PDB entry 6MZG | X-ray diffraction, 3.21 A resolution | chains C and E of the 6 polymer chains in the assembly

[Chain C]
Name: Tubulin alpha-1A chain
From: Sus scrofa
Reference sequence: P02550 (TBA1A_PIG); residue numbers follow UniProt; this construct covers 1-451
Amino-acid sequence (451 residues; numbered 1 to 451; the number before each row is that of its first residue):
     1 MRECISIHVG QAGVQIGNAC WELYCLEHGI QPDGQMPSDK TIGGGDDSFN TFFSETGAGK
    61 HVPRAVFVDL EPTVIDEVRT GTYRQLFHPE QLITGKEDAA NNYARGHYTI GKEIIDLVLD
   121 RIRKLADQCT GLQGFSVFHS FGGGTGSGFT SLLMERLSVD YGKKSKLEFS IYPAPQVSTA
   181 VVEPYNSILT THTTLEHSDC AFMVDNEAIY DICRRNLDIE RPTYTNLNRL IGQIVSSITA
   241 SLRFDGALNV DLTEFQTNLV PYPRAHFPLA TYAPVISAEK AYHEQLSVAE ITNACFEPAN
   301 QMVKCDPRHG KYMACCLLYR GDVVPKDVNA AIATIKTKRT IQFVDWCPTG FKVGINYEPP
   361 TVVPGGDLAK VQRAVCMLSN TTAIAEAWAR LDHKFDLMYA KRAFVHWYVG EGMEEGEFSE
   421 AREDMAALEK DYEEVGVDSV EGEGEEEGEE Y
Unresolved in the structure: 1, 41-42, 283-284, 440-451
Swiss-Prot annotation at these positions:
  - active site: Glu254
  - binding site (GTP): Gly10, Gln11, Ala12, Gln15, Glu71, Ala99, Ser140, Gly143, Gly144, Thr145, Gly146, Thr179, Glu183, Asn206, Tyr224, Asn228, Leu252
  - binding site (Mg(2+)): Glu71
  - site: Tyr451 (Involved in polymerization)
  - modified residue: Lys40 (N6-acetyllysine), Tyr282 (3'-nitrotyrosine), Ser439 (Phosphoserine), Glu443 (5-glutamyl polyglutamate), Glu445 (5-glutamyl polyglutamate), Tyr451 (3'-nitrotyrosine)
  - natural variant: Ala265 (A265G; A265I), Thr271 to Ala273 (sequence variant, change not given here)
Ligand contacts: GTP (guanosine-5'-triphosphate): Gly10, Gln11, Ala12, Gln15, Ile16, Asp69, Asp98, Ala99, Ala100, Asn101, Ser140, Gly142, Gly143, Gly144, Thr145, Gly146, Ile171, Pro173, Val177, Ser178, Thr179, Glu183, Asn206, Tyr224, Leu227, Asn228, Ile231

[Chain E]
Name: Protein Stu2p/Alp14p
From: Lachancea kluyveri NRRL Y-12651
Amino-acid sequence (554 residues; row label = number of the first residue in the row):
     1 MADQDDVDFT TLPLEQRASH KVWKARLNAY QELNNLFTKS SVISPPNDVA NYWLDPELFA
    61 SYIVDSNVVA QENAIIALHT LLEYISQVPN VSTSKLRLQW IPPLVEKGLS SSRAATKAKA
   121 TDCIMLLTQS DTSIQQTVNL MLPSLSNKLP RLVSSCVKCL ATIIEEFGFI NVSDINILLS
   181 EILEPLPKLS SHADRNVRSE TMNLILQIYK WFGKELLQEL LLEKLKPIQQ RDLSRMFEKY
   241 EGTIPPKQQP RLFQWQKEQE QEQEQILQTD KDGDTLMGNL LAYQDTNASA IHPATKPAVD
   301 PFELLPPSVI LDKFPADFQT RISSTKWKDR VEALEEIHNN VLKPVKKLAH KNQDYSDYLR
   361 VLANVIQKDA NVQAVTIAAN SVQLLCNSLR SNFTRSYGAI VLVPLLERTK EKKPSVNEAI
   421 CSALDAVATY CGFDDCLEET LNYMKHKTPQ VRIECTKFLT RMLQGWKSDG PLQNQLLFKL
   481 LPEVTTAVLK IVNDTQPTTR NTGFECFATL MKLVGERELA DPLEKLDNLK KKKIYEYYEK
   541 VEVATGLEHH HHHH
Unresolved in the structure: 1-13, 44-45, 260-300, 544-554

[How chain C and chain E interact]
Pairs across the interface - 17 pairs, chain C then chain E:
  Val409(C) with Thr495(E); Pro497(E), hydrophobic; Arg500(E), hydrogen bond (backbone-side chain)
  Gly410(C) with Thr495(E); Gln496(E), hydrogen bond (backbone-side chain); Pro497(E)
  Glu411(C) with Thr495(E), hydrogen bond (backbone-backbone)
  Gly412(C) with Thr495(E), hydrogen bond (backbone-backbone); Arg500(E)
  Met413(C) with Arg500(E)
  Glu414(C) with Arg500(E), salt bridge; Phe504(E); Lys530(E); Lys533(E), salt bridge
  Gly416(C) with Leu529(E)
  Glu417(C) with Leu529(E)
  Glu420(C) with Leu529(E)
Other interface residues (no listed pair), chain C (11 interface residues in all): Thr109, Lys163
Other interface residues (no listed pair), chain E (11 interface residues in all): Val22, Trp23, Asp494

[Overview]
Chain C and chain E each contribute 11 residues to their interface, with 4 hydrogen bonds and 2 salt bridges.
Polar pairs include Glu414(C)-Arg500(E), Glu414(C)-Lys533(E) and Val409(C)-Arg500(E). Ligands of chain C: GTP.
Here chain C is Tubulin alpha-1A chain (Sus scrofa) and chain E is Protein Stu2p/Alp14p (Lachancea kluyveri
NRRL Y-12651). Entry 6MZG (Structural Basis of Tubulin Recruitment and Assembly by Microtubule Polymerases
with Tumor Overexpressed Gene (TOG) Domain ...) was determined by X-ray diffraction, deposited together with
6MZE and 6MZF.
